Entry 3DQT (X-ray diffraction, 2.54 A resolution); this record covers chains A and B.

== Chain A (and B) ==
Name: Nitric oxide synthase, endothelial
Organism: Bos taurus
Notes: EC 1.14.13.39; chain B of this document is another copy of the same molecule, construct and numbering; everything in this record applies to it too
UniProt: P29473 (NOS3_BOVIN); residue numbers follow UniProt; this construct covers 67-482
Sequence (416 residues; each row starts with the number of its first residue):
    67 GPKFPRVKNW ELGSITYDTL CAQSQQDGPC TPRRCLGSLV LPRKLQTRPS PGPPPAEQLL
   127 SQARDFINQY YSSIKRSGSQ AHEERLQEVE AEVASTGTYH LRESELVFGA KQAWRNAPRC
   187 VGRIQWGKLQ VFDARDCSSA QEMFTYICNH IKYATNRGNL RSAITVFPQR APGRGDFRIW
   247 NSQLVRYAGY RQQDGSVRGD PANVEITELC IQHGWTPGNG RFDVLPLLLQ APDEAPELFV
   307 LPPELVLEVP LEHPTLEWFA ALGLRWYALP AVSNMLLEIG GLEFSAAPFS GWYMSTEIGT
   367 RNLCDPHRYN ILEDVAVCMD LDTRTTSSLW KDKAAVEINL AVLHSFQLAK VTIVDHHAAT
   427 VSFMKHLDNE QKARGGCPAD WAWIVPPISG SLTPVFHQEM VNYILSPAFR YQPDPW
Unresolved in the structure: 109-119 (chain B: 67-68, 110-118)
Differences from the reference sequence: variant R100 (Cys in P29473)
Metal / ion sites: Zn2+: C96, C101 (shared with C96(B), C101(B) of chain B); heme Fe near C186 (its only coordinating residue here)
Ligand contacts:
  - tetrahydrobiopterin (H4B), molecule 1: W76, W447, F462, H463, Q464, E465
  - tetrahydrobiopterin (H4B), molecule 2: S104, V106, R367, A448, W449
  - heme (HEM): W180, A183, R185, C186, V187, G188, Q191, L195, S228, V338, M341, F355, S356, G357, W358, Y359, M360, E363, V420, W449, F475, Y477
  - JI7 (N-{(3R,4S)-4-[(6-amino-4-methylpyridin-2-yl)methyl]pyrrolidin-3-yl}-N'-(3-chlorobenzyl)ethane-1,2-diamine): V106, L107, Q249, P336, V338, F355, S356, G357, W358, Y359, M360, E363, W449, Y477
UniProt features mapped onto this chain:
  - binding site (Zn(2+)): C96, C101
  - binding site ((6R)-L-erythro-5,6,7,8-tetrahydrobiopterin): S104, A448, W449, F462
  - binding site (heme b): C186, Y477
  - binding site (L-arginine): Q249, W358, Y359, E363, N368
  - modified residue: S116 (Phosphoserine)
From the paper describing this entry:
  - binding site for JI7: E363, N368

== Chain A / chain B interface ==
Pairs across the interface (132; chain A residue first):
  P68(A) with R109(B), hydrogen bond (backbone-side chain)
  F70(A) with R109(B), hydrogen bond (backbone-side chain)
  P71(A) with R100(B); L102(B), hydrophobic
  R72(A) with L105(B); R109(B)
  W76(A) with V106(B); L107(B), hydrophobic; H373(B), hydrogen bond (backbone-side chain)
  E77(A) with P372(B); H373(B)
  Y83(A) with R109(B)
  C87(A) with R99(B)
  A88(A) with R99(B)
  S90(A) with R99(B), hydrogen bond (backbone-side chain)
  D93(A) with P98(B)
  G94(A) with P98(B), hydrogen bond (backbone-backbone)
  C96(A) with C96(B), hydrophobic; T97(B); P98(B); C101(B), hydrophobic
  T97(A) with C96(B)
  P98(A) with D93(B); G94(B), hydrogen bond (backbone-backbone); C96(B)
  R99(A) with C87(B); A88(B), hydrogen bond (side chain-backbone); S90(B), hydrogen bond (side chain-backbone); D93(B); Y469(B)
  R100(A) with V467(B); N468(B); Y469(B)
  C101(A) with C96(B), hydrophobic; C101(B), hydrophobic; V467(B); N468(B), hydrogen bond (backbone-backbone)
  L102(A) with P71(B), hydrophobic; V467(B), hydrophobic
  S104(A) with W447(B); E465(B); M466(B), hydrogen bond (side chain-backbone)
  L105(A) with R72(B); E465(B); M466(B)
  V106(A) with W76(B); E465(B), hydrogen bond (backbone-side chain)
  L107(A) with W76(B), hydrophobic
  T366(A) with S457(B)
  R367(A) with S457(B); F462(B); H463(B)
  D371(A) with H463(B), salt bridge
  P372(A) with E77(B); H463(B)
  H373(A) with W76(B), hydrogen bond (side chain-backbone); E77(B); H463(B)
  L378(A) with L458(B), hydrophobic
  T392(A) with D421(B), hydrogen bond; H423(B); A424(B)
  S393(A) with L406(B); Q413(B); D421(B), hydrogen bond (backbone-side chain)
  S394(A) with L406(B)
  L395(A) with V402(B); N405(B); L409(B), hydrophobic; H422(B)
  K397(A) with H423(B); L458(B)
  D398(A) with V402(B); H422(B), salt bridge; H423(B), salt bridge; I454(B); S455(B), hydrogen bond
  K399(A) with V402(B); E403(B); L406(B)
  A401(A) with L458(B), hydrophobic
  V402(A) with L395(B); K399(B)
  E403(A) with K399(B)
  L406(A) with S393(B); S394(B); L395(B); K399(B)
  L409(A) with S393(B); L395(B), hydrophobic
  Q413(A) with S393(B)
  D421(A) with T392(B), hydrogen bond; S393(B)
  H422(A) with L395(B); D398(B), salt bridge
  H423(A) with T392(B); K397(B); D398(B), salt bridge
  W447(A) with S104(B); A448(B), hydrophobic
  A448(A) with W447(B), hydrophobic
  P453(A) with S455(B); G456(B), hydrogen bond (backbone-backbone); S457(B), hydrogen bond (backbone-backbone)
  I454(A) with S455(B)
  S455(A) with D398(B), hydrogen bond; P453(B); I454(B); S455(B)
  G456(A) with P453(B), hydrogen bond (backbone-backbone)
  S457(A) with T366(B); R367(B); P453(B), hydrogen bond (backbone-backbone)
  L458(A) with L378(B), hydrophobic; K397(B); A401(B), hydrophobic
  F462(A) with R367(B)
  H463(A) with D371(B); P372(B); H373(B)
  E465(A) with S104(B); L105(B); V106(B), hydrogen bond (side chain-backbone)
  M466(A) with S104(B), hydrogen bond (backbone-side chain); L105(B)
  V467(A) with R100(B); C101(B); L102(B), hydrophobic
  N468(A) with R100(B); C101(B), hydrogen bond (backbone-backbone)
  Y469(A) with R99(B); R100(B)
Also at the interface, not in a pair above, chain A (65 interface residues in all): G67, G103, C370, N405, A424
Also at the interface, not in a pair above, chain B (64 interface residues in all): K69, Q91, G103, C370

== Summary ==
65 residues of chain A face 64 of chain B across their interface, with 24 hydrogen bonds and 5 salt bridges.
Among the polar pairs are D371(A)-H463(B), D398(A)-H422(B) and D398(A)-H423(B). Bound to chain A: heme,
tetrahydrobiopterin and compound JI7. The paper reports a binding site for JI7 at E363(A) and N368(A).
Chain A and chain B are both Nitric oxide synthase, endothelial (Bos taurus); the structure, Structure of
endothelial NOS heme domain in complex with a inhibitor
(+-)-N1-{trans-4'-[(6"-amino-4"-methylpyridin-2"-yl)methyl]pyrrolidin-3'-yl}-N2-(3'-chlorobenzyl)ethane-1,2-diamine,
was determined by X-ray diffraction (same publication as 3DQR, 3DQS, 3B3O and 3B3P).
